2HNF - chain A; structure by X-ray diffraction, 1.80 A resolution.

[Chain A]
Protein: Repressor protein cI101-229DM-K192A
Source organism: Escherichia coli
Notes: fragment: Fragment of Lambda Repressor Containing the Cleavage Site Region
UniProt: Q7B004 (Q7B004_ECOLI); residues 101-229 here correspond to UniProt positions 102-230 (UniProt number = residue number + 1)
Amino-acid sequence (133 residues; numbered 97 to 229; the number before each row is that of its first residue):
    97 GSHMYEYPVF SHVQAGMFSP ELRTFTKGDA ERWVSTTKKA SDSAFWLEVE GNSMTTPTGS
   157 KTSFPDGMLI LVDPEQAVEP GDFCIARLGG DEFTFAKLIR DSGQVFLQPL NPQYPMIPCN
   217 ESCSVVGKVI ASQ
Disordered / not traced: 154-156
Differences from the reference sequence: cloning artifact (97-100); engineered mutation Thr152 (Ala153 in Q7B004), Thr158 (Pro159 in Q7B004), Ala192 (Lys193 in Q7B004)
Disulfide bonds: Cys215-Cys219
Ion coordination: Ca2+ site 1: Asp138, Glu171, Gln200; Ca2+ site 2 near Asp162 (its only coordinating residue here); Ca2+ site 3 near Glu175 (its only coordinating residue here); Ca2+ site 4 near Ser228 (its only coordinating residue here)
What the authors report for this chain:
  - catalytic residues: Ser149 (citing earlier work)
  - conformationally variable residues (order/disorder transition): Pro153 to Lys157
  - contacts within the chain: Arg119-Glu146, Pro116-Arg119 (hydrogen bond), Arg128-Glu144, Phe121-Leu143, His108-Leu143, Phe141-Leu143, Leu143-Phe189
  - mutagenesis - R119K: decreased stability (citing earlier work)
  - mutagenesis - A111T, G112E, L143P, G147D, F189L: decreased catalytic activity (citing earlier work)
  - mutagenesis - E117K: increased catalytic activity on autodigesion (citing earlier work)
  - mutagenesis - E117K: abolished catalytic activity (citing earlier work)
  - mutagenesis - A152T/P158T: increased catalytic activity
  - mutagenesis - S149A: abolished catalytic activity

[In short]
Asp138, Glu171 and Gln200 coordinate Ca2+ site 1. The paper reports the catalytic residue Ser149; A111T, G112E
and L143P, among others, reduce catalytic activity; 9 substitutions were tested in all.
Chain A is Repressor protein cI101-229DM-K192A (Escherichia coli); the structure, Structure of a
Hyper-cleavable Monomeric Fragment of Phage lambda Repressor Containing the Cleavage Site Region, was
determined by X-ray diffraction together with 2HO0 from the same study.
